5AV6 - chains E and I of the 10 polymer chains in the assembly; structure by X-ray diffraction, 2.20 A resolution.

[Chain E]
Name: Histone H3.1
Organism: Homo sapiens
UniProt: P68431 (H31_HUMAN); residues 0-135 here correspond to UniProt positions 1-136 (UniProt number = residue number + 1)
Sequence (139 residues; numbered -3 to 135; the number before each row is that of its first residue; numbers below 1 keep their minus sign (Gly-3 is residue -3)):
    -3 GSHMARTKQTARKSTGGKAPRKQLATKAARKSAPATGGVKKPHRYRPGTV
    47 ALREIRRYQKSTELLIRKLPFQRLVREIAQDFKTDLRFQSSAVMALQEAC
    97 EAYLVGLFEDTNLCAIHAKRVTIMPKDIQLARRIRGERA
Not modelled in the structure: -3 to 36
Differences from the reference sequence: expression tag (-3 to -1)
Metal / ion sites: Mn2+: Asp77 (shared with 1 residue of chain D)
UniProt features mapped onto this chain:
  - modified residue: Arg2 (Asymmetric dimethylarginine), Thr3 (Phosphothreonine), Lys4 (Allysine), Gln5 (5-glutamyl dopamine), Thr6 (Phosphothreonine), Arg8 (Citrulline), Lys9 (N6,N6,N6-trimethyllysine), Ser10 (ADP-ribosylserine), Thr11 (Phosphothreonine), Lys14 (N6-(2-hydroxyisobutyryl)lysine), Arg17 (Asymmetric dimethylarginine), Lys18 (N6-(2-hydroxyisobutyryl)lysine), Lys23 (N6-(2-hydroxyisobutyryl)lysine), Arg26 (Citrulline), Lys27 (N6,N6,N6-trimethyllysine), Ser28 (ADP-ribosylserine), Lys36 (N6,N6,N6-trimethyllysine), Lys37 (N6-methyllysine), Tyr41 (Phosphotyrosine), Lys56 (N6,N6,N6-trimethyllysine) and 8 more in UniProt
  - lipidation: Lys18 (N6-decanoyllysine)

[Chain I]
Molecule: 147-nt DNA strand
Sequence (147 nucleotides; numbered -73 to 73; the number before each row is that of its first residue; numbers below 1 keep their minus sign (DA-73 is residue -73)):
   -73 ATCAATATCCACCTGCAGATACTACCAAAAGTGTATTTGGAAACTGCTCC
   -23 ATCAAAAGGCATGTTCAGCTGGAATCCAGCTGAACATGCCTTTTGATGGA
    27 GCAGTTTCCAAATACACTTTTGGTAGTATCTGCAGGTGGATATTGAT
Metal / ion sites: Mn2+ site 1: DG-35, DG-34; Mn2+ site 2 near DG-3 (its only coordinating residue here); Mn2+ site 3 near DG5 (its only coordinating residue here); Mn2+ site 4 near DG27 (its only coordinating residue here); Mn2+ site 5 near DG48 (its only coordinating residue here); Mn2+ site 6 near DG61 (its only coordinating residue here)

[How chain E and chain I interact]
Residue-residue contacts (29):
  His39(E) with DA-69(I), phosphate contact; DT-68(I), sugar contact; DA10(I), sugar contact
  Arg40(E) with DA9(I), hydrogen bond to the base; DA10(I), hydrogen bond to the sugar
  Tyr41(E) with DT-68(I), phosphate contact; DA-67(I), sugar contact; DA9(I), sugar contact; DA10(I), hydrogen bond to the phosphate
  Arg42(E) with DA9(I), sugar contact
  Pro43(E) with DG8(I), phosphate contact; DA9(I), sugar contact
  Gly44(E) with DG8(I), hydrogen bond to the phosphate; DA9(I), hydrogen bond to the phosphate
  Thr45(E) with DA9(I), hydrogen bond to the phosphate
  Val46(E) with DA9(I), hydrogen bond to the phosphate; DA10(I), phosphate contact
  Ala47(E) with DA9(I), hydrogen bond to the phosphate
  Arg49(E) with DA-67(I), phosphate contact; DT-66(I), salt bridge to the phosphate
  Arg63(E) with DT17(I), hydrogen bond to the phosphate; DT18(I), salt bridge to the phosphate
  Lys64(E) with DT18(I), hydrogen bond to the phosphate
  Leu65(E) with DT17(I), phosphate contact; DT18(I), hydrogen bond to the phosphate
  Pro66(E) with DT17(I), sugar contact
  Arg69(E) with DT17(I), salt bridge to the phosphate
  Arg83(E) with DA26(I), phosphate contact; DG27(I), phosphate contact
Other interface residues (no listed pair), chain E (18 interface residues in all): Lys56, Thr118
Other interface residues (no listed pair), chain I (13 interface residues in all): DC-65, DT7

[Overview]
The interface between chain E and chain I involves 18 residues on one side and 13 on the other; the contacts
include 11 hydrogen bonds and 3 salt bridges. Polar contacts include Arg40(E)-DA9(I), Arg40(E)-DA10(I) and
Tyr41(E)-DA10(I).
Chain E is Histone H3.1 (Homo sapiens) and chain I is a 147-nt DNA strand; the structure, human nucleosome
core particle, was determined by X-ray diffraction, deposited together with 5AV5, 5AV8, 5AV9, 5AVB and 5AVC.
